Entry 5BYG (X-ray diffraction, 2.50 A resolution); this record covers chains A and E of the 4 polymer chains in the assembly.

Chain A:
Molecule: Protein Rep78
From: Adeno-associated virus 2
UniProt: Q89268 (REP78_AAV2S); residues 1-210 here = UniProt positions 1-210
Chain sequence (213 residues; numbered -2 to 210; the number before each row is that of its first residue; numbers below 1 keep their minus sign (Gly-2 is residue -2)):
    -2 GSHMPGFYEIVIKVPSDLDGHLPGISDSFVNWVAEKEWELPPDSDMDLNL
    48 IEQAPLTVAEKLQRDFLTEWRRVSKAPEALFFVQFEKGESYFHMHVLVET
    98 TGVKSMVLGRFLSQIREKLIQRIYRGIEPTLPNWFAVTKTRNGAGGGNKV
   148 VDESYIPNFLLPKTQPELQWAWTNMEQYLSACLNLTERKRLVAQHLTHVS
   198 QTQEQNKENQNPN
Not modelled in the structure: -2 to 0, 14-33, 202-210
Sequence notes: expression tag (-2 to 0); engineered mutation Ser151 (Cys in Q89268), Phe156 (Tyr in Q89268)
UniProt features mapped onto this chain:
  - motif: His90 to His92 (RCR-2)
  - binding site (a divalent metal cation): Glu83, His90, His92
Reported in the primary citation:
  - binding site for the 21-nt DNA strand (chain E): Arg107, Arg138, Ala141
  - binding site for the 21-nt DNA strand: Gly142

Chain E:
Molecule: 21-nt DNA strand
Sequence (21 nucleotides; numbered 1 to 21; the number before each row is that of its first residue):
     1 CTCGGCGCTCGCTCGCTCGCT

Interface between chain A and chain E:
Pairs across the interface (17):
  Lys101(A) - DC14(E)  salt bridge to the phosphate
  Met103(A) - DT13(E)  phosphate contact
  Met103(A) - DC14(E)  sugar contact
  Val104(A) - DC14(E)  sugar contact
  Arg107(A) - DT13(E)  hydrogen bond to the base
  Arg107(A) - DC14(E)  hydrogen bond to the base
  Arg107(A) - DG15(E)  hydrogen bond to the sugar
  Phe108(A) - DG15(E)  phosphate contact
  Gln111(A) - DC16(E)  hydrogen bond to the phosphate
  Arg138(A) - DC6(E)  base contact
  Arg138(A) - DG7(E)  hydrogen bond to the base
  Arg138(A) - DC8(E)  base contact
  Asn139(A) - DC6(E)  phosphate contact
  Gly140(A) - DG7(E)  phosphate contact
  Ala141(A) - DG7(E)  base contact
  Ala141(A) - DC8(E)  hydrogen bond to the base
  Gly142(A) - DC8(E)  base contact
Also at the interface, not in a pair above, chain E (8 interface residues in all): DT9

In short:
The interface between chain A and chain E involves 11 residues on one side and 8 on the other; the contacts
include 6 hydrogen bonds and 1 salt bridge. Polar contacts include Arg107(A)-DT13(E), Arg107(A)-DC14(E) and
Arg138(A)-DG7(E). From the paper: a binding site for the 21-nt DNA strand (chain E) at Arg107(A), Arg138(A)
and Ala141(A); a binding site for the 21-nt DNA strand at Gly142(A).
Here chain A is Protein Rep78 (Adeno-associated virus 2) and chain E is a 21-nt DNA strand. Entry 5BYG (X-ray
structure of AAV2 OBD-AAVS1 complex 2:1) was determined by X-ray diffraction together with 4ZQ9 from the same
study.
